1AHC - chain A; structure by X-ray diffraction, 2.00 A resolution.

# Chain A
Name: Alpha-momorcharin
Source organism: Momordica charantia
Notes: EC 3.2.2.22
UniProtKB: P16094 (RIP1_MOMCH); residues 1-246 here correspond to UniProt positions 24-269 (UniProt number = residue number + 23)
Chain sequence (246 residues; numbered 1 to 246; the number before each row is that of its first residue):
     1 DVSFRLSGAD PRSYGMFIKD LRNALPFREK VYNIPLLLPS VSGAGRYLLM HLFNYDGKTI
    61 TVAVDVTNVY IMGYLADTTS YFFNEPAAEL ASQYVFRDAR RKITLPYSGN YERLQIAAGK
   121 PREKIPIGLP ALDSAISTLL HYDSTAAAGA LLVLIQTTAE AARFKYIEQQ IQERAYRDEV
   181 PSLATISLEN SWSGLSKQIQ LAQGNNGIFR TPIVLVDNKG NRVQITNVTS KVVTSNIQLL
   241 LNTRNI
Swiss-Prot annotation at these positions:
  - active site: E160
  - glycosylation: N227 (N-linked (GlcNAc...) asparagine)

# Overview
Curated annotation (UniProt) lists active-site residue E160.
Chain A is Alpha-momorcharin (Momordica charantia); the structure, The N-glycosidase mechanism of
ribosome-inactivating proteins implied by crystal structures of alpha-momorcharin, was determined by X-ray
diffraction together with 1AHA and 1AHB from the same study.
